PDB entry 5EBL | X-ray diffraction, 2.30 A resolution | chains B and C of the 3 polymer chains in the assembly

# Chain B
Name: Antibody Fab Fragment Light Chain
From: Mus musculus
Notes: antibody fragment or engineered binder
Chain sequence (212 residues; numbered 1 to 212; the number before each row is that of its first residue):
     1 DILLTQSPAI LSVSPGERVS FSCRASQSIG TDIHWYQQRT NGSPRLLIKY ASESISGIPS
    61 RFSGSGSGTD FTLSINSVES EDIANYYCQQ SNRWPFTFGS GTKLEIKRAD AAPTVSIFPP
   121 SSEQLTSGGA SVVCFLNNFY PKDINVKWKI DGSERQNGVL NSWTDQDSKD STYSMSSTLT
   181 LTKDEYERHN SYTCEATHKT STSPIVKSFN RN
Cystine bridges: Cys23-Cys88, Cys134-Cys194

# Chain C
Name: pH-gated potassium channel KcsA
From: Streptomyces lividans
UniProt: P0A334 (KCSA_STRLI); numbering as in UniProt (aligned over 1-125)
Chain sequence (125 residues; each row starts with the number of its first residue):
     1 MAPMLSGLLA RLVKLLLGRH GSALHWRAAG AATVLLVIVL LAGSYLAVLA ERGAPGAQLI
    61 TYPRALWWSV ETATGVGYGD LYPVTLWGRL VAVVVMVAGI TSFGLVTAAL ATWFVGREQE
   121 RRGHF
Unresolved in the structure: 1-21, 125
Differences from the reference sequence: engineered mutation Ala2 (Pro in P0A334), Gly75 (Thr in P0A334)
UniProt features mapped onto this chain:
  - mutagenesis: Glu71 (E71A: Prevents channel inactivation)
Bound ions: K+ site 1: Gly75, Val76; K+ site 2: Val76, Gly77; K+ site 3: Gly77, Tyr78
Small-molecule neighbours:
  - diacyl glycerol (DGA): Leu41, Ser44, Tyr45, Tyr62, Pro63, Leu66, Trp67, Val70, Val84, Thr85, Leu86, Arg89, Leu90
  - nonan-1-ol (F09): Leu46, Leu49, Ala50, Trp87, Val91
Reported in the primary citation:
  - mutagenesis - T75G: abolished binding to K+

# How chain B and chain C interact
Residue-residue contacts (19):
  Asp32(B) - Arg64(C)  salt bridge
  Tyr50(B) - Arg64(C)
  Ser91(B) - Ile60(C)
  Asn92(B) - Ala57(C)
  Asn92(B) - Gln58(C)
  Asn92(B) - Ile60(C)
  Arg93(B) - Gly56(C)  hydrogen bond (side chain-backbone)
  Arg93(B) - Ala57(C)
  Arg93(B) - Gln58(C)
  Arg93(B) - Ile60(C)
  Trp94(B) - Arg52(C)
  Trp94(B) - Gly53(C)
  Trp94(B) - Ala54(C)
  Trp94(B) - Pro55(C)
  Trp94(B) - Gly56(C)  hydrogen bond (backbone-backbone)
  Trp94(B) - Ala57(C)  hydrogen bond (backbone-backbone)
  Trp94(B) - Ile60(C)
  Phe96(B) - Arg52(C)
  Phe96(B) - Ile60(C)  hydrophobic
Also at the interface, not in a pair above, chain B (8 interface residues in all): Asp1

# Overview
8 residues of chain B face 9 of chain C across their interface; the contacts include 3 hydrogen bonds and 1
salt bridge. Polar contacts include Asp32(B)-Arg64(C), Arg93(B)-Gly56(C) and Trp94(B)-Gly56(C). Diacyl
glycerol is bound between chain B and chain C. Bound to chain C: nonan-1-ol. The paper reports that T75G of
chain C abolishes binding to K+.
Chain B is Antibody Fab Fragment Light Chain (Mus musculus) and chain C is pH-gated potassium channel KcsA
(Streptomyces lividans); the structure, KcsA T75G in the Conductive State, was determined by X-ray diffraction
together with 5EBM, 5EBW, 5EC1 and 5EC2 from the same study.
